6Z9P - chains X and Y of the 16 polymer chains in the assembly; structure by electron microscopy, 3.90 A resolution.

Chain X:
Molecule: DNA-directed RNA polymerase subunit beta
Source organism: Escherichia coli
Notes: EC 2.7.7.6
UniProt: P0A8V4 (RPOB_ECO57); residues 1-1342 here = UniProt positions 1-1342
Sequence (1342 residues; row label = number of the first residue in the row):
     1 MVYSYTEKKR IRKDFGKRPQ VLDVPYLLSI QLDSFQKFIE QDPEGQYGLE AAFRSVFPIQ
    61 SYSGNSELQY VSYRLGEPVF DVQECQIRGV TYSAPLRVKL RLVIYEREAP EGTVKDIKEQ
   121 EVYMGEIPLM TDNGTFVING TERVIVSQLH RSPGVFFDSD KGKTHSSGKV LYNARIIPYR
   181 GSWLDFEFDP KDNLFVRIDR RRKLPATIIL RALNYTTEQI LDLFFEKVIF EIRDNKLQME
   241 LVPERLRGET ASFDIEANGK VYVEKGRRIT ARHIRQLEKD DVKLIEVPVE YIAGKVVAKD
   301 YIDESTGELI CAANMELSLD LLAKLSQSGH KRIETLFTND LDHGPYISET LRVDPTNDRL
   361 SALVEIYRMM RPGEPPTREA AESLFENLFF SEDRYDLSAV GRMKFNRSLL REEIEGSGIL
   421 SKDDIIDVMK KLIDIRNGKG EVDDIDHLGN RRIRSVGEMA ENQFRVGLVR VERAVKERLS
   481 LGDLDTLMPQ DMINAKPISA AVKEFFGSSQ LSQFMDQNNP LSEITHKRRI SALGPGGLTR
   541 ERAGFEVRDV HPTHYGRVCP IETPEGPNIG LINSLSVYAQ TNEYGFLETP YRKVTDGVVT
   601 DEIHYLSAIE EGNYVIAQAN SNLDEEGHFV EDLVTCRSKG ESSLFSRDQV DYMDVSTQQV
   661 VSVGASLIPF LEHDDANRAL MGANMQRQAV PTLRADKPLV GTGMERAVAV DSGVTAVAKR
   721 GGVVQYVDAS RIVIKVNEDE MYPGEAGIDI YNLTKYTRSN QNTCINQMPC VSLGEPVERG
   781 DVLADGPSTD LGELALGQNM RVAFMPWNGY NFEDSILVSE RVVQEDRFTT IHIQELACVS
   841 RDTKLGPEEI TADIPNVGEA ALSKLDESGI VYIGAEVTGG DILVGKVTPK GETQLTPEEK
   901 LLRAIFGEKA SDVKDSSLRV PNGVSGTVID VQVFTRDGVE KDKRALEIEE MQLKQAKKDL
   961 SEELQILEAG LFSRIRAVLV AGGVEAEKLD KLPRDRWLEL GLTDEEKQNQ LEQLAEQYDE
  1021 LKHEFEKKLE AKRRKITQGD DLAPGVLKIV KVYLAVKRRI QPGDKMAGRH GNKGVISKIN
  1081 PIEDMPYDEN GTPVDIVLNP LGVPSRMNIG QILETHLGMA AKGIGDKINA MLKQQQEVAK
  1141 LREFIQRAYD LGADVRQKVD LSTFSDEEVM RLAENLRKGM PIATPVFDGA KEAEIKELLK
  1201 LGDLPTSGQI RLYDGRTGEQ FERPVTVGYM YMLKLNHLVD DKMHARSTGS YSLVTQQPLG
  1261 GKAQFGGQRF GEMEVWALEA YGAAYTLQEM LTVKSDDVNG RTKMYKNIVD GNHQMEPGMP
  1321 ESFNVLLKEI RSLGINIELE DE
Disordered / not traced: 1, 1342
Curated features (UniProtKB/Swiss-Prot):
  - modified residue (N6-acetyllysine): K1022, K1200

Chain Y:
Molecule: DNA-directed RNA polymerase subunit beta'
Source organism: Escherichia coli
Notes: EC 2.7.7.6
UniProt: C3SIA2 (C3SIA2_ECOLX); residue numbers follow UniProt; this construct covers 1-1407
Sequence (1416 residues; each row starts with the number of its first residue):
     1 MKDLLKFLKA QTKTEEFDAI KIALASPDMI RSWSFGEVKK PETINYRTFK PERDGLFCAR
    61 IFGPVKDYEC LCGKYKRLKH RGVICEKCGV EVTQTKVRRE RMGHIELASP TAHIWFLKSL
   121 PSRIGLLLDM PLRDIERVLY FESYVVIEGG MTNLERQQIL TEEQYLDALE EFGDEFDAKM
   181 GAEAIQALLK SMDLEQECEQ LREELNETNS ETKRKKLTKR IKLLEAFVQS GNKPEWMILT
   241 VLPVLPPDLR PLVPLDGGRF ATSDLNDLYR RVINRNNRLK RLLDLAAPDI IVRNEKRMLQ
   301 EAVDALLDNG RRGRAITGSN KRPLKSLADM IKGKQGRFRQ NLLGKRVDYS GRSVITVGPY
   361 LRLHQCGLPK KMALELFKPF IYGKLELRGL ATTIKAAKKM VEREEAVVWD ILDEVIREHP
   421 VLLNRAPTLH RLGIQAFEPV LIEGKAIQLH PLVCAAYNAD FDGDQMAVHV PLTLEAQLEA
   481 RALMMSTNNI LSPANGEPII VPSQDVVLGL YYMTRDCVNA KGEGMVLTGP KEAERLYRSG
   541 LASLHARVKV RITEYEKDAN GELVAKTSLK DTTVGRAILW MIVPKGLPYS IVNQALGKKA
   601 ISKMLNTCYR ILGLKPTVIF ADQIMYTGFA YAARSGASVG IDDMVIPEKK HEIISEAEAE
   661 VAEIQEQFQS GLVTAGERYN KVIDIWAAAN DRVSKAMMDN LQTETVINRD GQEEKQVSFN
   721 SIYMMADSGA RGSAAQIRQL AGMRGLMAKP DGSIIETPIT ANFREGLNVL QYFISTHGAR
   781 KGLADTALKT ANSGYLTRRL VDVAQDLVVT EDDCGTHEGI MMTPVIEGGD VKEPLRDRVL
   841 GRVTAEDVLK PGTADILVPR NTLLHEQWCD LLEENSVDAV KVRSVVSCDT DFGVCAHCYG
   901 RDLARGHIIN KGEAIGVIAA QSIGEPGTQL TMRTFHIGGA ASRAAAESSI QVKNKGSIKL
   961 SNVKSVVNSS GKLVITSRNT ELKLIDEFGR TKESYKVPYG AVLAKGDGEQ VAGGETVANW
  1021 DPHTMPVITE VSGFVRFTDM IDGQTITRQT DELTGLSSLV VLDSAERTAG GKDLRPALKI
  1081 VDAQGNDVLI PGTDMPAQYF LPGKAIVQLE DGVQISSGDT LARIPQESGG TKDITGGLPR
  1141 VADLFEARRP KEPAILAEIS GIVSFGKETK GKRRLVITPV DGSDPYEEMI PKWRQLNVFE
  1201 GERVERGDVI SDGPEAPHDI LRLRGVHAVT RYIVNEVQDV YRLQGVKIND KHIEVIVRQM
  1261 LRKATIVNAG SSDFLEGEQV EYSRVKIANR ELEANGKVGA TYSRDLLGIT KASLATESFI
  1321 SAASFQETTR VLTEAAVAGK RDELRGLKEN VIVGRLIPAG TGYAYHQDRM RRRAAGEAPA
  1381 APQVTAEDAS ASLAELLNAG LGGSDNELEV HHHHHH
Disordered / not traced: 1-15, 1374-1416
Differences from the reference sequence: expression tag (1408-1416)
Bound ions: Zn2+ site 1: C72, C85, C88; Mg2+: D460, D462, D464 (shared with 1 residue of chain R); Zn2+ site 2: C888, C898
What the authors report for this chain:
  - mutagenesis - C72H, C85H, E86K: decreased growth in response to rhoY80C

Interface between chain X and chain Y:
Contacting residue pairs - 301 pairs, chain X then chain Y:
  K163(X) with K1151(Y)
  S166(X) with K1151(Y)
  S167(X) with K1151(Y)
  G168(X) with K1132(Y); K1151(Y)
  F545(X) with L788(Y), hydrophobic; M932(Y), hydrophobic; R933(Y)
  R548(X) with R780(Y); L788(Y)
  D549(X) with P750(Y); H777(Y), salt bridge
  V550(X) with H777(Y), hydrogen bond (backbone-side chain); R780(Y)
  H551(X) with F773(Y)
  P552(X) with F773(Y), hydrophobic
  Y555(X) with V769(Y); L770(Y); F773(Y), hydrophobic
  C559(X) with R780(Y), hydrogen bond (backbone-side chain)
  P560(X) with F773(Y), hydrophobic; T776(Y); R780(Y), hydrogen bond (backbone-side chain)
  I561(X) with Y772(Y), hydrophobic; T776(Y)
  E562(X) with R780(Y)
  T563(X) with R780(Y)
  G566(X) with A787(Y)
  I569(X) with L783(Y), hydrophobic; A787(Y), hydrophobic
  N573(X) with R780(Y)
  Q618(X) with V769(Y); L770(Y)
  A619(X) with V769(Y), hydrophobic
  N620(X) with L767(Y); N768(Y); V769(Y)
  R637(X) with L770(Y)
  G640(X) with K749(Y)
  S642(X) with T757(Y), hydrogen bond (backbone-side chain)
  T657(X) with V769(Y)
  V660(X) with V769(Y), hydrophobic; F773(Y), hydrophobic
  L671(X) with Y772(Y)
  E672(X) with G766(Y); L767(Y)
  H673(X) with F763(Y), hydrogen bond (side chain-backbone); R764(Y); E765(Y), hydrogen bond (side chain-backbone); G766(Y)
  D674(X) with F763(Y); Y772(Y)
  D675(X) with R744(Y), salt bridge; F763(Y)
  A676(X) with T776(Y); A779(Y), hydrophobic
  N677(X) with A779(Y)
  A679(X) with Y772(Y)
  L680(X) with L783(Y), hydrophobic
  F804(X) with A637(Y); S638(Y), hydrogen bond (backbone-side chain)
  M805(X) with A633(Y)
  P806(X) with A632(Y); A633(Y)
  N808(X) with P359(Y); A633(Y)
  G809(X) with V357(Y); F629(Y)
  Y810(X) with V357(Y), hydrophobic; P359(Y), hydrophobic
  N811(X) with D505(Y)
  F812(X) with V357(Y), hydrophobic; P451(Y); S503(Y); Q504(Y), hydrogen bond (backbone-side chain); D505(Y); F629(Y), hydrophobic
  E813(X) with F461(Y); S503(Y), hydrogen bond; Q504(Y), hydrogen bond
  R841(X) with D256(Y)
  K844(X) with Y46(Y), hydrogen bond (side chain-backbone); R47(Y), hydrogen bond (side chain-backbone); F49(Y)
  Q1061(X) with K445(Y), hydrogen bond
  P1062(X) with A446(Y)
  G1063(X) with V354(Y); A446(Y)
  K1065(X) with D462(Y), hydrogen bond (side chain-backbone)
  K1073(X) with D462(Y)
  G1074(X) with F461(Y)
  V1075(X) with V354(Y), hydrophobic; F461(Y)
  I1076(X) with T356(Y)
  N1099(X) with D505(Y)
  P1100(X) with A637(Y)
  L1101(X) with Q504(Y); D505(Y); L508(Y), hydrophobic; M725(Y), hydrophobic; R731(Y)
  P1104(X) with M725(Y), hydrophobic; G732(Y); Q736(Y)
  S1105(X) with R731(Y), hydrogen bond; Q736(Y), hydrogen bond (backbone-side chain)
  M1107(X) with Q736(Y); Q739(Y)
  I1109(X) with M644(Y), hydrophobic
  I1112(X) with V639(Y), hydrophobic
  L1113(X) with I641(Y), hydrophobic
  H1116(X) with I641(Y)
  F1187(X) with L767(Y); V769(Y), hydrophobic; Y772(Y), hydrophobic
  E1192(X) with I641(Y)
  K1196(X) with I641(Y); D642(Y), salt bridge
  S1207(X) with D642(Y)
  Q1209(X) with G640(Y); D643(Y), hydrogen bond
  E1219(X) with R538(Y), salt bridge; R634(Y), salt bridge
  F1221(X) with A633(Y)
  E1222(X) with Y512(Y), hydrogen bond; Y537(Y); R634(Y), salt bridge; G636(Y)
  R1223(X) with Y512(Y); R515(Y); H545(Y), hydrogen bond; G636(Y); F719(Y)
  V1225(X) with S638(Y)
  T1226(X) with V639(Y)
  V1239(X) with K445(Y)
  D1240(X) with K445(Y)
  K1242(X) with R352(Y)
  M1243(X) with R352(Y); K371(Y); M372(Y), hydrophobic; K445(Y)
  H1244(X) with S350(Y); G351(Y); R352(Y)
  A1245(X) with S350(Y); E375(Y)
  R1246(X) with D348(Y); Y349(Y); S350(Y)
  S1247(X) with D348(Y); Y349(Y); E375(Y), hydrogen bond (side chain-backbone); K378(Y)
  T1248(X) with Y349(Y)
  L1253(X) with R99(Y), hydrogen bond (backbone-side chain); D248(Y); P251(Y), hydrophobic
  V1254(X) with D248(Y); L249(Y); P251(Y)
  T1255(X) with R337(Y); N341(Y)
  Q1256(X) with R99(Y), hydrogen bond
  Q1257(X) with N341(Y), hydrogen bond; K345(Y)
  P1258(X) with R346(Y)
  L1259(X) with R346(Y)
  G1260(X) with R346(Y)
  G1267(X) with R346(Y), hydrogen bond (backbone-side chain); V347(Y); S350(Y)
  Q1268(X) with R346(Y); V347(Y), hydrogen bond (backbone-backbone); S350(Y), hydrogen bond (backbone-side chain); R352(Y)
  R1269(X) with R339(Y), hydrogen bond (side chain-backbone); Q340(Y), hydrogen bond (side chain-backbone); G344(Y), hydrogen bond (side chain-backbone); K345(Y); R346(Y)
  F1270(X) with G344(Y); K345(Y), hydrogen bond (backbone-backbone); N424(Y); H469(Y)
  E1272(X) with R339(Y), salt bridge; L343(Y); K1348(Y), salt bridge
  M1273(X) with T428(Y)
  E1274(X) with N424(Y); R425(Y); A426(Y); T428(Y), hydrogen bond
  V1275(X) with L343(Y); V1351(Y), hydrophobic
  W1276(X) with V801(Y), hydrophobic; V917(Y); K1348(Y)
  A1277(X) with T428(Y); I434(Y), hydrophobic; Q921(Y)
  L1278(X) with M484(Y), hydrophobic
  E1279(X) with L1347(Y); V1351(Y); I1357(Y)
  A1280(X) with R431(Y); V917(Y), hydrophobic; I918(Y), hydrophobic; Q921(Y)
  Y1281(X) with R431(Y), hydrogen bond (side chain-backbone); L432(Y); I434(Y), hydrogen bond (side chain-backbone); L483(Y); M484(Y), hydrophobic; N489(Y), hydrogen bond
  G1282(X) with E479(Y); G1360(Y)
  A1283(X) with E479(Y), hydrogen bond (backbone-side chain)
  A1284(X) with L1356(Y); I1357(Y)
  Y1285(X) with E475(Y); L1356(Y); T1361(Y)
  T1286(X) with A476(Y)
  L1287(X) with I1357(Y), hydrophobic
  Q1288(X) with R1355(Y); L1356(Y), hydrogen bond (side chain-backbone)
  E1289(X) with P471(Y); T473(Y), hydrogen bond; A476(Y)
  M1290(X) with V347(Y); H469(Y); V470(Y)
  L1291(X) with L343(Y); K345(Y), hydrogen bond (backbone-side chain); V1351(Y)
  T1292(X) with G1354(Y)
  K1294(X) with D348(Y); Y349(Y); V470(Y), hydrogen bond (side chain-backbone); L472(Y)
  S1295(X) with K345(Y); R346(Y), hydrogen bond (side chain-backbone)
  D1296(X) with K345(Y), salt bridge
  M1304(X) with L472(Y); T473(Y)
  Y1305(X) with Y382(Y); I394(Y)
  I1308(X) with P379(Y), hydrophobic; F380(Y), hydrophobic; L472(Y)
  V1309(X) with P379(Y), hydrophobic; G383(Y)
  H1313(X) with F380(Y); L474(Y); Q477(Y)
  M1319(X) with E16(Y); F17(Y), hydrophobic
  P1320(X) with V1353(Y)
  S1322(X) with N341(Y); L342(Y)
  F1323(X) with L342(Y)
  V1325(X) with L249(Y), hydrophobic
  L1326(X) with R337(Y); F338(Y), hydrophobic; L342(Y), hydrophobic
  K1328(X) with R99(Y); E100(Y)
  E1329(X) with R337(Y), salt bridge
  I1330(X) with I331(Y), hydrophobic
  R1331(X) with W33(Y)
  S1332(X) with P243(Y); L245(Y)
  L1333(X) with H113(Y); L327(Y), hydrophobic
  G1334(X) with L24(Y); A25(Y), hydrogen bond (backbone-backbone); H113(Y)
  I1335(X) with I22(Y), hydrophobic; A23(Y); A25(Y); A1336(Y), hydrophobic
  N1336(X) with I22(Y); A23(Y), hydrogen bond (backbone-backbone); L24(Y); A25(Y); W33(Y)
  I1337(X) with I20(Y), hydrophobic; K21(Y)
  E1338(X) with I20(Y); K21(Y), hydrogen bond (backbone-backbone); W33(Y)
  L1339(X) with I20(Y), hydrophobic
  E1340(X) with F17(Y); D18(Y); A19(Y); K21(Y); R1341(Y)
  D1341(X) with E16(Y); F17(Y); D18(Y), hydrogen bond (backbone-side chain)
Also at the interface, not in a pair above, chain X (166 interface residues in all): R268, H554, E565, G570, T635, C636, E641, S643, L644, W807, D814, S815, V839, S1077, V1103, F1265, G1271, M1315, G1318, E1321
Also at the interface, not in a pair above, chain Y (176 interface residues in all): M29, M102, W115, V244, P254, L307, S353, I355, Y360, L376, L422, H430, C454, D460, G463, Q465, S635, M724, I755, I774, S775, K781, A784, R798, E1052, F1319, I1352, G1362

Summary:
166 residues of chain X face 176 of chain Y across their interface; the contacts include 44 hydrogen bonds and
10 salt bridges. Polar contacts include D549(X)-H777(Y), D675(X)-R744(Y) and K1196(X)-D642(Y). C72(Y), C85(Y)
and C88(Y) coordinate Zn2+ site 1. The paper reports that C72H, C85H and E86K of chain Y reduce growth in
response to rhoY80C.
Chain X is DNA-directed RNA polymerase subunit beta and chain Y is DNA-directed RNA polymerase subunit beta',
both from Escherichia coli; the structure, Transcription termination intermediate complex 1, was determined by
electron microscopy (same publication as 6Z9Q, 6Z9R, 6Z9S, 6Z9T, 7ADB, 7ADC, 7ADD and 7ADE).
